Entry 9EJZ (electron microscopy, 2.06 A resolution); this record covers chains B and G of the 6 polymer chains in the assembly.

# Chain B
Name: Guanine nucleotide-binding protein G(I)/G(S)/G(T) subunit beta-1
Organism: Rattus norvegicus
UniProtKB: P54311 (GBB1_RAT); numbering as in UniProt (aligned over 2-340)
Amino-acid sequence (350 residues; numbered -9 to 340; the number before each row is that of its first residue; numbers below 1 keep their minus sign (Met-9 is residue -9)):
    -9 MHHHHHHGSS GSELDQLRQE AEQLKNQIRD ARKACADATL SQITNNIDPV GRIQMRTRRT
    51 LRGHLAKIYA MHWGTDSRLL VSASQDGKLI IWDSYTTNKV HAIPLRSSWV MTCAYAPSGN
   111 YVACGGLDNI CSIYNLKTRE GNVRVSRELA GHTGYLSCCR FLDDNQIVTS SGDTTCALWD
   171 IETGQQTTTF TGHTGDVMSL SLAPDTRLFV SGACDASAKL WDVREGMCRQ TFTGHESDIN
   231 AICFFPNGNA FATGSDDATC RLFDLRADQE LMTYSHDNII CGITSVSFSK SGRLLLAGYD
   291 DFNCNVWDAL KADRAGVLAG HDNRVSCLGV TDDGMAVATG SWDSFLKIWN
Disordered / not traced: -9 to 1
Sequence notes: expression tag (-9 to 1)
Swiss-Prot annotation at these positions:
  - modified residue: Ser2 (N-acetylserine), His266 (Phosphohistidine)

# Chain G
Name: Guanine nucleotide-binding protein G(I)/G(S)/G(O) subunit gamma-2
Organism: Homo sapiens
UniProtKB: P59768 (GBG2_HUMAN); residues 1-68 here = UniProt positions 1-68
Amino-acid sequence (68 residues; row label = number of the first residue in the row):
     1 MASNNTASIA QARKLVEQLK MEANIDRIKV SKAAADLMAY CEAHAKEDPL LTPVPASENP
    61 FREKKFFC
Disordered / not traced: 1-5, 63-68
Swiss-Prot annotation at these positions:
  - modified residue: Ala2 (N-acetylalanine), Cys68 (Cysteine methyl ester)
  - lipidation: Cys68 (S-geranylgeranyl cysteine)

# How chain B and chain G interact
Contacting residue pairs (108):
  Glu3(B) - Ile9(G)
  Glu3(B) - Arg13(G)  salt bridge
  Leu4(B) - Ser8(G)
  Leu4(B) - Ile9(G)  hydrophobic
  Leu4(B) - Ala12(G)  hydrophobic
  Leu7(B) - Ile9(G)
  Leu7(B) - Ala12(G)  hydrophobic
  Leu7(B) - Arg13(G)
  Leu7(B) - Val16(G)
  Glu10(B) - Lys20(G)  salt bridge
  Ala11(B) - Val16(G)
  Ala11(B) - Leu19(G)
  Leu14(B) - Val16(G)
  Leu14(B) - Leu19(G)  hydrophobic
  Leu14(B) - Lys20(G)
  Lys15(B) - Leu19(G)
  Gln17(B) - Ala23(G)
  Ile18(B) - Leu19(G)
  Ile18(B) - Arg27(G)
  Ala21(B) - Arg27(G)
  Ala24(B) - Lys29(G)  hydrogen bond (backbone-side chain)
  Cys25(B) - Arg27(G)
  Cys25(B) - Ile28(G)
  Cys25(B) - Lys29(G)
  Cys25(B) - Val30(G)  hydrogen bond (backbone-backbone)
  Ala26(B) - Val30(G)  hydrophobic
  Asp27(B) - Lys29(G)
  Asp27(B) - Val30(G)  hydrogen bond (side chain-backbone)
  Asp27(B) - Ser31(G)  hydrogen bond
  Ala28(B) - Val30(G)
  Ala28(B) - Ser31(G)
  Leu30(B) - Ala34(G)  hydrophobic
  Ile33(B) - Ala34(G)  hydrophobic
  Ile33(B) - Met38(G)  hydrophobic
  Thr34(B) - Met38(G)
  Ile37(B) - Met38(G)  hydrophobic
  Ile37(B) - Glu42(G)
  Val40(B) - Leu51(G)  hydrophobic
  Ile43(B) - Leu50(G)
  Ile43(B) - Leu51(G)
  Met45(B) - Leu50(G)  hydrophobic
  Arg48(B) - Phe61(G)
  Arg48(B) - Arg62(G)
  Arg49(B) - Pro60(G)  hydrogen bond (side chain-backbone)
  Arg49(B) - Phe61(G)  hydrogen bond (side chain-backbone)
  Trp63(B) - Phe61(G)  hydrophobic
  Ser84(B) - Phe61(G)
  Tyr85(B) - Pro60(G)
  Tyr85(B) - Phe61(G)  hydrophobic
  Met217(B) - Met21(G)  hydrophobic
  Cys218(B) - Gln18(G)  hydrogen bond (backbone-side chain)
  Cys218(B) - Glu22(G)  hydrogen bond
  Arg219(B) - Glu22(G)
  Gln220(B) - Glu22(G)
  Gln220(B) - Ile25(G)
  Thr221(B) - Glu22(G)  hydrogen bond
  Phe235(B) - Leu37(G)  hydrophobic
  Phe235(B) - Tyr40(G)  hydrophobic
  Phe235(B) - Cys41(G)  hydrophobic
  Pro236(B) - Tyr40(G)
  Asn237(B) - Leu37(G)
  Asn237(B) - Tyr40(G)
  Ala240(B) - Leu37(G)  hydrophobic
  Leu252(B) - Leu37(G)  hydrophobic
  Asp254(B) - Ile28(G)
  Asp254(B) - Ala33(G)
  Arg256(B) - Asp26(G)
  Arg256(B) - Arg27(G)
  Arg256(B) - Ile28(G)  hydrogen bond (backbone-backbone)
  Arg256(B) - Asp36(G)  salt bridge
  Ala257(B) - Arg27(G)
  Ala257(B) - Ile28(G)
  Asp258(B) - Ile25(G)
  Asp258(B) - Arg27(G)  salt bridge
  Gln259(B) - Val30(G)
  Leu261(B) - Val30(G)  hydrophobic
  Leu261(B) - Leu37(G)  hydrophobic
  Ser279(B) - Asp48(G)  hydrogen bond
  Ser279(B) - Leu50(G)
  Lys280(B) - Glu47(G)
  Lys280(B) - Asp48(G)  hydrogen bond (backbone-side chain)
  Ser281(B) - Tyr40(G)
  Ser281(B) - Cys41(G)
  Ser281(B) - His44(G)
  Ser281(B) - Asp48(G)  hydrogen bond
  Gly282(B) - Cys41(G)
  Arg283(B) - Cys41(G)
  Arg283(B) - Glu42(G)  salt bridge
  Arg283(B) - Leu51(G)
  Leu284(B) - Leu50(G)
  Leu284(B) - Leu51(G)  hydrophobic
  Leu300(B) - Met38(G)  hydrophobic
  Leu300(B) - Cys41(G)  hydrophobic
  Val320(B) - Leu50(G)  hydrophobic
  Asp323(B) - Pro49(G)
  Gly324(B) - Pro49(G)
  Gly324(B) - Leu50(G)
  Met325(B) - Pro49(G)  hydrophobic
  Met325(B) - Leu50(G)
  Met325(B) - Val54(G)  hydrophobic
  Met325(B) - Glu58(G)
  Met325(B) - Asn59(G)
  Met325(B) - Pro60(G)
  Ala326(B) - Phe61(G)  hydrophobic
  Val327(B) - Leu50(G)  hydrophobic
  Ile338(B) - Phe61(G)  hydrophobic
  Asn340(B) - Asn59(G)  hydrogen bond
  Asn340(B) - Phe61(G)
Other interface residues (no listed pair), chain B (63 interface residues in all): Arg22, Thr29, Ser67, Lys209, Trp339
Other interface residues (no listed pair), chain G (41 interface residues in all): Leu15, Ala35, Ala45

# In short
63 residues of chain B and 41 residues of chain G are in contact; the contacts include 14 hydrogen bonds and 5
salt bridges. Polar pairs include Glu3(B)-Arg13(G), Glu10(B)-Lys20(G) and Arg256(B)-Asp36(G).
Here chain B is Guanine nucleotide-binding protein G(I)/G(S)/G(T) subunit beta-1 (Rattus norvegicus) and chain
G is Guanine nucleotide-binding protein G(I)/G(S)/G(O) subunit gamma-2 (Homo sapiens). Entry 9EJZ (Human M5
muscarinic acetylcholine receptor complex with mini-Gq, agonist acetylcholine and positive allosteric
modulator VU6007678) was determined by electron microscopy, deposited together with 9EK0.
